Entry 4PLD (X-ray diffraction, 1.75 A resolution); this record covers chains A and B.

Chain A:
Name: Nuclear receptor subfamily 5 group A member 2
From: Homo sapiens
UniProt: O00482 (NR5A2_HUMAN); residue numbers follow UniProt; this construct covers 301-541
Sequence (245 residues; row label = number of the first residue in the row):
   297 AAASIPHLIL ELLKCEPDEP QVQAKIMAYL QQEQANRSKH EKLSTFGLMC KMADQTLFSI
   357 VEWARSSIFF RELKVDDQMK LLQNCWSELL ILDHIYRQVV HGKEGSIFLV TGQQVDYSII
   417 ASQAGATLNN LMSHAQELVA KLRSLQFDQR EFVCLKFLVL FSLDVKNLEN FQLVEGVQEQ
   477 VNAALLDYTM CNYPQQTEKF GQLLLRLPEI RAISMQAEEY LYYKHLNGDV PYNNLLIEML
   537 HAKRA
Unresolved in the structure: 297-299, 539-541
Sequence notes: expression tag (297-300)
Residues lining bound ligands: CPS (3-[(3-cholamidopropyl)dimethylammonio]-1-propanesulfonate): Met511, Glu514, Glu515, Tyr518, Leu522, Leu536
Swiss-Prot annotation at these positions:
  - region: Tyr528 to Lys539 (AF-2)
  - binding site (a phospholipid derivative): Gly421 to Leu424, Tyr516, Lys520
  - mutagenesis: Asp314 (D314R: Decreased interaction with PPARGC1A; decreased ability to increase transcription of target genes), Ala324 (A324R: Does not affect interaction with PPARGC1A; does not affect ability to increase transcription of target genes), Phe342 (F342W: Reduced phospholipid binding. Strongly reduced transactivation; when associated with W-416), Thr352 (T352V: Reduced activation by the synthetic agonists RR-RJW100 and GSK8470), His390 (H390A: Reduced activation by the synthetic agonist GSK8470 without affecting activation by the synthetic agonist RR-RJW100), Gly398 (G398A: Decreased ability to activate transcription), Ile416 (I416W: Reduced phospholipid binding. Strongly reduced transactivation; when associated with W-342), Gly421 (G421A: Decreased ability to activate transcription)
Reported in the primary citation:
  - binding site for CPS: Glu514, Tyr518
  - conformationally variable residues (side-chain flip): Glu534
  - mutagenesis - S383A/E384Q/R507H, E384Q/R507H: decreased signaling

Chain B:
Name: Nuclear receptor coactivator 2
UniProt: Q15596 (NCOA2_HUMAN); residue numbers follow UniProt; this construct covers 740-753
Sequence (14 residues; row label = number of the first residue in the row):
   740 KENALLRYLL DKDD
Unresolved in the structure: 740-741, 753

How chain A and chain B interact:
Contacting residue pairs (23):
  Phe354(A) with Leu748(B), hydrophobic
  Val357(A) with Leu748(B), hydrophobic; Leu749(B), hydrophobic
  Arg361(A) with Leu748(B), hydrogen bond (side chain-backbone); Leu749(B); Asp750(B); Lys751(B), hydrogen bond (side chain-backbone); Asp752(B)
  Asp372(A) with Arg746(B), salt bridge
  Gln374(A) with Leu749(B)
  Met375(A) with Asn742(B); Leu745(B); Arg746(B); Leu749(B), hydrophobic
  Leu378(A) with Leu749(B), hydrophobic
  Gln379(A) with Asn742(B), hydrogen bond
  Asn529(A) with Leu744(B)
  Leu531(A) with Leu744(B), hydrophobic; Leu748(B), hydrophobic
  Glu534(A) with Asn742(B)
  Met535(A) with Asn742(B), hydrogen bond; Leu745(B), hydrophobic
  Ala538(A) with Asn742(B)
Also at the interface, not in a pair above, chain A (15 interface residues in all): Phe366, Val371
From the paper, about this interface:
  - interface residues, chain A: Arg361(A)

Overview:
15 residues of chain A face 9 of chain B across their interface; the contacts include 4 hydrogen bonds and 1
salt bridge. Among the polar pairs are Asp372(A)-Arg746(B), Arg361(A)-Leu748(B) and Arg361(A)-Lys751(B). From
the paper: a binding site for CPS at Glu514(A) and Tyr518(A); S383A/E384Q/R507H and E384Q/R507H of chain A
reduce signaling.
Here chain A is Nuclear receptor subfamily 5 group A member 2 (Homo sapiens) and chain B is Nuclear receptor
coactivator 2. Entry 4PLD (Human Nuclear Receptor Liver Receptor Homologue-1, LRH-1, in its apo State Bound to
a Fragment of ...) was determined by X-ray diffraction, deposited together with 4PLE.
